Entry 7E4R (X-ray diffraction, 2.60 A resolution); this record covers chains D and E of the 6 polymer chains in the assembly.

== Chain D ==
Name: Tubulin beta-2B chain
From: Bos taurus
UniProtKB: Q6B856 (TBB2B_BOVIN); numbering as in UniProt (aligned over 1-431)
Sequence (431 residues; each row starts with the number of its first residue):
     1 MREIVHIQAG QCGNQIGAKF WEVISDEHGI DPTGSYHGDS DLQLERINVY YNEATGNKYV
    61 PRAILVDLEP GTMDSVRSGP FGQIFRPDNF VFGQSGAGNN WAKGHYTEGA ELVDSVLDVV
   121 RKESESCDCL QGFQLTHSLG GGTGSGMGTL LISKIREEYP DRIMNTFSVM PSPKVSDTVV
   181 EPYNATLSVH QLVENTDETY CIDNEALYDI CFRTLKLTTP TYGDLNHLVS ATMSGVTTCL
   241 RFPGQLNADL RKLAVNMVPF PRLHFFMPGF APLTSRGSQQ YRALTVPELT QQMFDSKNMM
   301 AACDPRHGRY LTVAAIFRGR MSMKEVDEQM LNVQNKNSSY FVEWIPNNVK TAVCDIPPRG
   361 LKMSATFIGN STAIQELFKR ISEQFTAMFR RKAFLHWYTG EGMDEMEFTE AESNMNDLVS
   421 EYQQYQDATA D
Not modelled in the structure: 274-283
Bound ions: Mg2+: Glu69 (together with GTP)
Ligand contacts:
  - GTP (guanosine-5'-triphosphate): Gly10, Gln11, Cys12, Gln15, Glu69, Gly96, Ala97, Gly98, Asn99, Asn100, Ser138, Gly140, Gly141, Gly142, Thr143, Gly144, Val169, Pro171, Val175, Ser176, Glu181, Asn204, Leu207, Tyr222, Leu225, Asn226
  - HZ0 ((10E,12E)-86-chloro-14-hydroxy-85,14-dimethoxy-33,2,7,10-tetramethyl-12,6-dioxo-7-aza-1(6,4)-oxazinana-3(2,3)-oxirana-8(1,3)-benzenacyclotetradecaphane-10,12-dien-4-yl N-methyl-N-(3-(methylsulfinothioyl)propanoyl)-D-alaninate): Ala97, Gly98, Asn99, Asn100, Lys103, Asp177, Thr178, Val179, Val180, Phe394, Trp397, Tyr398
Swiss-Prot annotation at these positions:
  - motif: Met1 to Ile4 (MREI motif)
  - binding site (GTP): Gln11, Glu69, Ser138, Gly142, Thr143, Gly144, Asn204, Asn226
  - binding site (Mg(2+)): Glu69
  - modified residue: Ser40 (Phosphoserine), Thr55 (Phosphothreonine), Lys58 (N6-acetyllysine), Ser172 (Phosphoserine), Thr285 (Phosphothreonine), Thr290 (Phosphothreonine), Arg318 (Omega-N-methylarginine)
  - cross-link (Glycyl lysine isopeptide (Lys-Gly)): Lys58 (interchain with G-Cter in ubiquitin), Lys324 (interchain with G-Cter in ubiquitin)

== Chain E ==
Name: Stathmin-4
From: Rattus norvegicus
UniProtKB: P63043 (STMN4_RAT); residues 6-143 here correspond to UniProt positions 50-187 (UniProt number = residue number + 44)
Sequence (138 residues; each row starts with the number of its first residue):
     6 MEVIELNKCT SGQSFEVILK PPSFDGVPEF NASLPRRRDP SLEEIQKKLE AAEERRKYQE
    66 AELLKHLAEK REHEREVIQK AIEENNNFIK MAKEKLAQKM ESNKENREAH LAAMLERLQE
   126 KDKHAEEVRK NKELKEEA
Not modelled in the structure: 29-43, 142-143
Swiss-Prot annotation at these positions:
  - modified residue: Ser46 (Phosphoserine)

== Chain D / chain E interface ==
Residue-residue contacts (24):
  Tyr106(D) - His129(E)  hydrogen bond
  Tyr106(D) - Ala130(E)  hydrophobic
  Tyr106(D) - Val133(E)  hydrophobic
  Tyr106(D) - Arg134(E)  hydrogen bond (backbone-side chain)
  Thr107(D) - Lys137(E)
  Ala110(D) - Arg134(E)
  Ser153(D) - Leu123(E)
  Lys154(D) - Asp127(E)  salt bridge
  Arg156(D) - Leu123(E)
  Glu157(D) - Leu120(E)
  Glu157(D) - Leu123(E)
  Glu157(D) - Asp127(E)
  Pro160(D) - Met119(E)  hydrophobic
  Gln191(D) - Lys126(E)  hydrogen bond
  Glu194(D) - Arg122(E)  salt bridge
  Asn195(D) - Leu123(E)
  Asn195(D) - Lys126(E)
  Thr399(D) - Lys140(E)  hydrogen bond (backbone-side chain)
  Gly400(D) - Lys137(E)
  Glu401(D) - Val133(E)
  Glu401(D) - Lys137(E)  salt bridge
  Gly402(D) - Val133(E)
  Gly402(D) - Asn136(E)
  Glu407(D) - His129(E)  salt bridge
Also at the interface, not in a pair above, chain D (18 interface residues in all): Asp161, Met403
Also at the interface, not in a pair above, chain E (15 interface residues in all): Arg112, Leu116

== In short ==
18 residues of chain D face 15 of chain E across their interface; the contacts include 4 hydrogen bonds and 4
salt bridges. Polar pairs include Lys154(D)-Asp127(E), Glu194(D)-Arg122(E) and Glu401(D)-Lys137(E). Bound to
chain D: GTP and compound HZ0.
Chain D is Tubulin beta-2B chain (Bos taurus) and chain E is Stathmin-4 (Rattus norvegicus); the structure,
Crystal structure of tubulin in complex with D-DM1-SMe, was determined by X-ray diffraction together with 7E4Q
and 7E4Z from the same study.
